PDB entry 4J4G | X-ray diffraction, 1.92 A resolution | chains B and D of the 4 polymer chains in the assembly

Chain B (and D):
Molecule: Cyanovirin-N
Organism: Nostoc ellipsosporum
Notes: chain D of this document is another copy of the same molecule, construct and numbering; everything in this record applies to it too
UniProt: P81180 (CVN_NOSEL); residue numbers follow UniProt; this construct covers 1-101
Chain sequence (101 residues; numbered 1 to 101; the number before each row is that of its first residue):
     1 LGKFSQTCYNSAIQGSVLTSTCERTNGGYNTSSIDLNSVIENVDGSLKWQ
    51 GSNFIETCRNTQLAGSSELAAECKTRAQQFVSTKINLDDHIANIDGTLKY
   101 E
Differences from the reference sequence: engineered mutation G51 (Pro in P81180)
Curated features (UniProtKB/Swiss-Prot):
  - mutagenesis: N30 (N30A/Q/V: Prevents N-glycosylation upon overexpression in yeast without changing anti-HIV activity), S52 (S52P: Protein is exclusively dimeric and has moderate anti-HIV activity)
Disulfide bonds: C8-C22, C58-C73

Interface between chain B and chain D:
Residue-residue contacts - 111 pairs, chain B then chain D:
  L1(B) - D88(D)
  L1(B) - D89(D)
  L1(B) - H90(D)
  L1(B) - E101(D)
  G2(B) - D88(D)
  G2(B) - H90(D)
  G2(B) - I91(D)
  G2(B) - A92(D)
  G2(B) - E101(D)  hydrogen bond (backbone-side chain)
  K3(B) - D88(D)  hydrogen bond (backbone-backbone)
  K3(B) - I91(D)  hydrogen bond (backbone-backbone)
  F4(B) - L87(D)  hydrophobic
  F4(B) - D88(D)  hydrogen bond (backbone-side chain)
  F4(B) - I91(D)  hydrogen bond (backbone-backbone)
  F4(B) - A92(D)
  F4(B) - N93(D)
  F4(B) - L98(D)  hydrophobic
  S5(B) - D88(D)  hydrogen bond
  T7(B) - N93(D)  hydrogen bond
  C8(B) - N93(D)
  L18(B) - L98(D)
  S20(B) - L98(D)
  C22(B) - N93(D)
  C22(B) - G96(D)
  C22(B) - L98(D)  hydrophobic
  E23(B) - N93(D)  hydrogen bond (backbone-side chain)
  E23(B) - G96(D)
  R24(B) - D95(D)  salt bridge
  R24(B) - G96(D)
  T25(B) - D95(D)  hydrogen bond (backbone-side chain)
  N30(B) - G96(D)  hydrogen bond (side chain-backbone)
  N30(B) - T97(D)
  S32(B) - G96(D)
  S32(B) - T97(D)
  S32(B) - L98(D)  hydrogen bond (side chain-backbone)
  I34(B) - I91(D)  hydrophobic
  I34(B) - Y100(D)
  L36(B) - L87(D)  hydrophobic
  V39(B) - Y100(D)  hydrophobic
  D44(B) - R76(D)  salt bridge
  G45(B) - V81(D)
  G45(B) - T83(D)
  S46(B) - T83(D)
  L47(B) - T83(D)  hydrogen bond (backbone-side chain)
  L47(B) - I85(D)
  K48(B) - I85(D)
  W49(B) - I85(D)
  W49(B) - N86(D)
  W49(B) - L87(D)  hydrophobic
  W49(B) - D89(D)  hydrogen bond
  W49(B) - H90(D)
  W49(B) - I91(D)  hydrophobic
  W49(B) - Y100(D)  hydrophobic
  Q50(B) - Y100(D)
  R76(B) - D44(D)  salt bridge
  V81(B) - G45(D)
  T83(B) - G45(D)
  T83(B) - S46(D)
  T83(B) - L47(D)  hydrogen bond (side chain-backbone)
  I85(B) - L47(D)  hydrophobic
  I85(B) - K48(D)
  I85(B) - W49(D)
  N86(B) - W49(D)
  L87(B) - F4(D)  hydrophobic
  L87(B) - I13(D)  hydrophobic
  L87(B) - L18(D)  hydrophobic
  L87(B) - L36(D)  hydrophobic
  L87(B) - I40(D)  hydrophobic
  L87(B) - W49(D)  hydrophobic
  D88(B) - L1(D)
  D88(B) - G2(D)
  D88(B) - K3(D)  hydrogen bond (backbone-backbone)
  D88(B) - F4(D)  hydrogen bond (side chain-backbone)
  D88(B) - S5(D)  hydrogen bond
  D89(B) - L1(D)
  D89(B) - W49(D)  hydrogen bond
  H90(B) - L1(D)
  H90(B) - G2(D)
  H90(B) - W49(D)
  I91(B) - G2(D)
  I91(B) - K3(D)  hydrogen bond (backbone-backbone)
  I91(B) - F4(D)  hydrogen bond (backbone-backbone)
  I91(B) - L36(D)  hydrophobic
  I91(B) - W49(D)  hydrophobic
  A92(B) - G2(D)
  A92(B) - F4(D)
  N93(B) - F4(D)
  N93(B) - T7(D)  hydrogen bond
  N93(B) - C8(D)
  N93(B) - C22(D)
  N93(B) - E23(D)  hydrogen bond (side chain-backbone)
  D95(B) - R24(D)  salt bridge
  D95(B) - T25(D)  hydrogen bond (side chain-backbone)
  G96(B) - C22(D)
  G96(B) - E23(D)  hydrogen bond (backbone-backbone)
  G96(B) - N30(D)  hydrogen bond (backbone-side chain)
  T97(B) - N30(D)
  T97(B) - S32(D)
  L98(B) - F4(D)  hydrophobic
  L98(B) - L18(D)
  L98(B) - S20(D)
  L98(B) - C22(D)  hydrophobic
  L98(B) - S32(D)  hydrogen bond (backbone-side chain)
  L98(B) - I34(D)  hydrophobic
  K99(B) - I34(D)
  Y100(B) - I34(D)
  Y100(B) - V39(D)  hydrophobic
  Y100(B) - W49(D)  hydrophobic
  Y100(B) - Q50(D)  hydrogen bond
  E101(B) - L1(D)
  E101(B) - G2(D)  hydrogen bond (side chain-backbone)
Interface residues without a listed pair, chain B (49 interface residues in all): I13, T19, S33, I40, K84
Interface residues without a listed pair, chain D (47 interface residues in all): T19, K99

In short:
49 residues of chain B face 47 of chain D across their interface; the contacts include 28 hydrogen bonds and 4
salt bridges. Among the polar pairs are R24(B)-D95(D), D44(B)-R76(D) and G2(B)-E101(D). From UniProt: 2
mutagenesis sites on chain B.
Both chains are Cyanovirin-N (Nostoc ellipsosporum). Entry 4J4G (Structure of P51G Cyanovirin-N swapped
tetramer in the C2 space group) was determined by X-ray diffraction (same publication as 4J4C, 4J4D, 4J4E and
4J4F).
